PDB entry 6ET9 | X-ray diffraction, 2.75 A resolution | chains I and L of the 12 polymer chains in the assembly

[Chain I (and L)]
Molecule: HydroxyMethylGlutaryl-CoA synthase
Source organism: Methanothermococcus thermolithotrophicus
Notes: EC 2.3.3.10; chain L of this document is another copy of the same molecule, construct and numbering; everything in this record applies to it too
Sequence (349 residues; each row starts with the number of its first residue):
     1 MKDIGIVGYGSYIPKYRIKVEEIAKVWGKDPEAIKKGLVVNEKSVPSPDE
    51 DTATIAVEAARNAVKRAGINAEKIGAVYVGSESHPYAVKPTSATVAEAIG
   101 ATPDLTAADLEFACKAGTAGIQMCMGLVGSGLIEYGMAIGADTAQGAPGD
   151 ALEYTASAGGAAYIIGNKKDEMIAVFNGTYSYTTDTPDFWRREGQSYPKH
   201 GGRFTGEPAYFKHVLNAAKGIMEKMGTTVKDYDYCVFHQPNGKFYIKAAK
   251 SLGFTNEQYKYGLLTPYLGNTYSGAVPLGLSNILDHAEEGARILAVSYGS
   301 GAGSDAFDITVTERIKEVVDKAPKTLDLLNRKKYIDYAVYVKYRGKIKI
Disordered / not traced: 1-2
Metal / ion sites: K+ site 1 near Asp3 (its only coordinating residue here); K+ site 2: Glu111 (shared with 1 residue of chain K)
From the paper describing this entry:
  - catalytic residues: Cys114 (proposed by the authors, not directly observed)

[How chain I and chain L interact]
Pairs across the interface - 23 pairs, chain I then chain L:
  Val26(I) - Ala338(L)  hydrophobic
  Val26(I) - Lys342(L)  hydrogen bond (backbone-side chain)
  Trp27(I) - Lys342(L)
  Pro148(I) - Ile347(L)  hydrophobic
  Pro148(I) - Lys348(L)
  Pro148(I) - Ile349(L)
  Tyr197(I) - Lys348(L)  hydrogen bond (side chain-backbone)
  Tyr197(I) - Ile349(L)
  Ala338(I) - Val26(L)  hydrophobic
  Lys342(I) - Val26(L)  hydrogen bond (side chain-backbone)
  Lys342(I) - Trp27(L)
  Gly345(I) - Lys348(L)  hydrogen bond (backbone-side chain)
  Lys346(I) - Ile347(L)
  Lys346(I) - Lys348(L)  hydrogen bond (backbone-backbone)
  Ile347(I) - Trp27(L)  hydrophobic
  Ile347(I) - Pro148(L)  hydrophobic
  Ile347(I) - Lys346(L)
  Ile347(I) - Lys348(L)
  Lys348(I) - Tyr197(L)
  Lys348(I) - Gly345(L)  hydrogen bond (side chain-backbone)
  Lys348(I) - Lys346(L)  hydrogen bond (backbone-backbone)
  Lys348(I) - Lys348(L)
  Ile349(I) - Tyr197(L)  hydrophobic
Other interface residues (no listed pair), chain I (12 interface residues in all): Tyr337
Other interface residues (no listed pair), chain L (12 interface residues in all): Tyr337

[Summary]
Chain I and chain L each contribute 12 residues to their interface; the contacts include 7 hydrogen bonds.
Polar pairs include Val26(I)-Lys342(L), Tyr197(I)-Lys348(L) and Gly345(I)-Lys348(L). The paper reports the
catalytic residue Cys114(I).
Chain I and chain L are both HydroxyMethylGlutaryl-CoA synthase (Methanothermococcus thermolithotrophicus);
the structure, Structure of the acetoacetyl-CoA-thiolase/HMG-CoA-synthase complex from Methanothermococcus
thermolithotrophicus at 2.75 A, was determined by X-ray diffraction together with 6ESQ from the same study.
